Entry 1ZG4 (X-ray diffraction, 1.55 A resolution); this record covers chain A.

== Chain A ==
Molecule: Beta-lactamase TEM
Source organism: Escherichia coli
Notes: EC 3.5.2.6
UniProtKB: P62593 (BLAT_ECOLI); residues 3-288 here correspond to UniProt positions 1-286 (UniProt number = residue number - 2)
Chain sequence (286 residues; each row starts with the number of its first residue; note: 2 numbers in that range are skipped by the numbering (no residue carries them; nothing is unmodelled there)):
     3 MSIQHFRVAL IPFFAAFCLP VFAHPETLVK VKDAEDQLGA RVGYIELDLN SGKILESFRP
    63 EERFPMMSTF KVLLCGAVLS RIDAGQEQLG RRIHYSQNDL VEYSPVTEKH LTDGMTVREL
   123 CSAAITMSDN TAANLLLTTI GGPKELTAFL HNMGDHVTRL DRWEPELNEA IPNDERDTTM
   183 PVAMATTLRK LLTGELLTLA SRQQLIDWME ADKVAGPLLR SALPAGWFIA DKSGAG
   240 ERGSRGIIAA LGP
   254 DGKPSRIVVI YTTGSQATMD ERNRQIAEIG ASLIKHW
Not modelled in the structure: 3-25
Cystine bridges: Cys77-Cys123
Swiss-Prot annotation at these positions:
  - active site: Ser70 (Acyl-ester intermediate), Glu168 (Proton acceptor)
  - binding site (substrate): Lys234 to Gly236

== Overview ==
UniProt lists active-site residues Ser70 and Glu168 and 3 substrate-binding residues.
Chain A is Beta-lactamase TEM (Escherichia coli); the structure, TEM1 beta lactamase, was determined by X-ray
diffraction, deposited together with 1ZG6.
